PDB entry 5FH6 | X-ray diffraction, 2.30 A resolution | chain A

[Chain A]
Name: Protein polybromo-1
From: Homo sapiens
UniProt: Q86U86 (PB1_HUMAN); numbering as in UniProt (aligned over 645-766)
Sequence (124 residues; each row starts with the number of its first residue):
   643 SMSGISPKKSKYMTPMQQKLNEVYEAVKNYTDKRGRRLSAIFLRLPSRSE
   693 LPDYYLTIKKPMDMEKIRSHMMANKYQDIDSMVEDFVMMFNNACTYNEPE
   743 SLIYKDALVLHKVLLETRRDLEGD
Disordered / not traced: 643-652, 764-766
Sequence notes: expression tag (643-644)
Ligand contacts: 5XM ((3R)-3-(piperidin-1-ylmethyl)-2,3-dihydro-1H-pyrrolo[1,2-a]quinazolin-5-one): I683, F684, L687, P688, L693, Y696, M704, D705, M731, N734, A735, N739, I745
Swiss-Prot annotation at these positions:
  - modified residue (Phosphoserine): S648, S689
  - cross-link: K653 (Glycyl lysine isopeptide (Lys-Gly) (interchain with G-Cter in SUMO2))
From the paper describing this entry:
  - binding site for 5XM: Y696, M731, N739

[Overview]
Chain A binds compound 5XM. The paper reports a binding site for 5XM at Y696, M731 and N739.
Chain A is Protein polybromo-1 (Homo sapiens); the structure, Crystal structure of the fifth bromodomain of
human PB1 in complex with compound 10, was determined by X-ray diffraction (same publication as 5FH7 and
5FH8).
